Entry 4J82 (X-ray diffraction, 1.46 A resolution); this record covers chains A and C.

# Chain A
Name: Coatomer subunit beta'
Organism: Saccharomyces cerevisiae
UniProt: P41811 (COPB2_YEAST); numbering as in UniProt (aligned over 1-301)
Chain sequence (301 residues; each row starts with the number of its first residue):
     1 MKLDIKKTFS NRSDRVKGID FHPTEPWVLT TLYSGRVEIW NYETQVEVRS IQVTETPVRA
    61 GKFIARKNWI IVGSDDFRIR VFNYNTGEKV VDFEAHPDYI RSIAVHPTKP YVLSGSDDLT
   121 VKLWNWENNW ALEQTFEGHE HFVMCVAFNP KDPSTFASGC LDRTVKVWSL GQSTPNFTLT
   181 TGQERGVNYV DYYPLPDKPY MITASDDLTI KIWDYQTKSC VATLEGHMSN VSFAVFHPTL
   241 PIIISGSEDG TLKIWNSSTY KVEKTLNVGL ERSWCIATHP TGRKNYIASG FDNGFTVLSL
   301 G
Disordered / not traced: 1
Sequence notes: conflict Ile-39 (Leu in P41811)

# Chain C
Name: INSIG2
UniProt: Q9Y5U4 (INSI2_HUMAN); residues 1-5 here correspond to UniProt positions 221-225 (UniProt number = residue number + 220)
Chain sequence (5 residues; numbered 1 to 5; the number before each row is that of its first residue):
     1 KSHQE

# Chain A / chain C interface
Contacting residue pairs (21):
  Arg-15(A) / Glu-5(C)  salt bridge
  Lys-17(A) / Glu-5(C)  hydrogen bond (side chain-backbone)
  Tyr-33(A) / Gln-4(C)  hydrogen bond
  Tyr-33(A) / Glu-5(C)
  Arg-59(A) / His-3(C)  hydrogen bond (side chain-backbone)
  Arg-59(A) / Gln-4(C)  hydrogen bond (side chain-backbone)
  Arg-59(A) / Glu-5(C)  hydrogen bond (side chain-backbone)
  Asp-98(A) / Lys-1(C)  salt bridge
  Tyr-99(A) / Lys-1(C)
  Tyr-99(A) / Gln-4(C)  hydrogen bond
  Arg-101(A) / Ser-2(C)  hydrogen bond (side chain-backbone)
  Arg-101(A) / His-3(C)  hydrogen bond (side chain-backbone)
  Asp-117(A) / Lys-1(C)  salt bridge
  Phe-142(A) / Lys-1(C)
  Phe-142(A) / Ser-2(C)
  Met-144(A) / His-3(C)
  Leu-161(A) / Ser-2(C)
  Leu-161(A) / His-3(C)
  Asn-188(A) / His-3(C)  hydrogen bond
  Asp-206(A) / His-3(C)  salt bridge
  Arg-272(A) / Glu-5(C)  salt bridge
Interface residues without a listed pair, chain A (16 interface residues in all): Asp-75, Trp-274

# In short
Chain A and chain C form an interface of 16 and 5 residues respectively; the contacts include 9 hydrogen bonds
and 5 salt bridges. Polar pairs include Arg-15(A)/Glu-5(C), Asp-98(A)/Lys-1(C) and Asp-117(A)/Lys-1(C).
Here chain A is Coatomer subunit beta' (Saccharomyces cerevisiae) and chain C is INSIG2. Entry 4J82 (Crystal
structure of beta'-COP/Insig-2 complex) was determined by X-ray diffraction together with 4J73, 4J77, 4J78,
4J79, 4J81, 4J84 and 3 further entries from the same study.
